7O6Q - chains A and D of the 4 polymer chains in the assembly; structure by electron microscopy, 1.88 A resolution.

Chain A (and D):
Molecule: borneol dehydrogenase
Organism: Salvia rosmarinus
Notes: chain D of this document is another copy of the same molecule, construct and numbering; everything in this record applies to it too
Amino-acid sequence (290 residues; each row starts with the number of its first residue; numbers below 1 keep their minus sign (Met-20 is residue -20)):
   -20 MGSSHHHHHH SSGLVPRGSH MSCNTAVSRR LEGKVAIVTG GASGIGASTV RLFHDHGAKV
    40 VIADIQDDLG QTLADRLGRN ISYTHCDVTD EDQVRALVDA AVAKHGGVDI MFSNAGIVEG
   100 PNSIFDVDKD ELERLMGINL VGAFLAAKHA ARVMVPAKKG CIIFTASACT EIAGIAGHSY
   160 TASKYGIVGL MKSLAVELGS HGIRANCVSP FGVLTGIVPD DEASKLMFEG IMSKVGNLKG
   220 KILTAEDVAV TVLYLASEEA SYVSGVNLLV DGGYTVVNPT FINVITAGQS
Not modelled in the structure: -20 to 7, 193-205, 269 (chain D: -20 to 7, 193-203, 269)
Reported in the primary citation:
  - conformationally variable residues (order/disorder transition, side-chain flip): Arg74, Ser179, Leu193 to Leu205
  - self-association interface (contacts with another copy of this molecule): Phe260

Chain A / chain D interface:
Contacting residue pairs (58; chain A residue first):
  Arg9(A) - Arg9(D)
  Arg9(A) - Glu238(D)  salt bridge
  Lys171(A) - Val255(D)
  Ala174(A) - Asn216(D)  hydrogen bond (backbone-side chain)
  Val175(A) - Asn216(D)
  Val175(A) - Val255(D)  hydrophobic
  Val175(A) - Val256(D)  hydrophobic
  Gly178(A) - Asn216(D)
  Gly178(A) - Leu217(D)
  Gly178(A) - Lys218(D)  hydrogen bond (backbone-backbone)
  Ser179(A) - Asn216(D)
  Ser179(A) - Lys218(D)
  Gly181(A) - Leu217(D)
  Gly181(A) - Lys218(D)
  Asn216(A) - Ala174(D)  hydrogen bond (side chain-backbone)
  Asn216(A) - Val175(D)
  Asn216(A) - Gly178(D)
  Asn216(A) - Ser179(D)
  Leu217(A) - Gly178(D)
  Leu217(A) - Gly181(D)
  Leu217(A) - Arg183(D)
  Leu217(A) - Ser240(D)
  Lys218(A) - Gly178(D)  hydrogen bond (backbone-backbone)
  Lys218(A) - Ser179(D)
  Lys218(A) - Gly181(D)
  Lys220(A) - Ser240(D)  hydrogen bond
  Lys220(A) - Tyr241(D)
  Leu222(A) - Tyr241(D)  hydrophobic
  Val229(A) - Glu238(D)
  Thr230(A) - Tyr233(D)  hydrogen bond
  Tyr233(A) - Thr230(D)  hydrogen bond
  Tyr233(A) - Tyr233(D)  hydrophobic
  Tyr233(A) - Leu247(D)
  Glu238(A) - Arg9(D)  salt bridge
  Glu238(A) - Val229(D)
  Ser240(A) - Leu217(D)
  Ser240(A) - Lys220(D)
  Tyr241(A) - Lys220(D)
  Tyr241(A) - Val249(D)
  Tyr241(A) - Asp250(D)
  Tyr241(A) - Gly251(D)  hydrogen bond (backbone-backbone)
  Ser243(A) - Asp250(D)
  Ser243(A) - Gly251(D)
  Ser243(A) - Gly252(D)  hydrogen bond (backbone-backbone)
  Gly244(A) - Val255(D)
  Val245(A) - Leu248(D)
  Leu247(A) - Tyr233(D)
  Leu248(A) - Val245(D)
  Val249(A) - Tyr241(D)
  Asp250(A) - Tyr241(D)
  Asp250(A) - Ser243(D)
  Gly251(A) - Tyr241(D)  hydrogen bond (backbone-backbone)
  Gly251(A) - Ser243(D)
  Gly252(A) - Ser243(D)  hydrogen bond (backbone-backbone)
  Val255(A) - Lys171(D)
  Val255(A) - Val175(D)  hydrophobic
  Val255(A) - Gly244(D)
  Val256(A) - Val175(D)  hydrophobic
Also at the interface, not in a pair above, chain A (34 interface residues in all): Ile182, Arg183, Phe190, Gly215, Val242
Also at the interface, not in a pair above, chain D (34 interface residues in all): Ile182, Phe190, Gly215, Leu222, Val242

Summary:
Chain A and chain D each contribute 34 residues to their interface, with 11 hydrogen bonds and 2 salt bridges.
Polar contacts include Arg9(A)-Glu238(D), Ala174(A)-Asn216(D) and Lys220(A)-Ser240(D). The paper reports
conformational variability at Arg74(A), Ser179(A) and Leu193(A); a self-association interface involving
Phe260(A).
Both chains are borneol dehydrogenase (Salvia rosmarinus). Entry 7O6Q (Structure of the borneol dehydrogenase
1 of salvia rosmarinus) was determined by electron microscopy, deposited together with 7O6P.
